4NQQ - chains A and B; structure by X-ray diffraction, 3.20 A resolution.

# Chain A (and B)
Molecule: Cadherin-3
Organism: Mus musculus
Notes: fragment: extracellular domains EC1-EC2; chain B of this document is another copy of the same molecule, construct and numbering; everything in this record applies to it too
Reference sequence: P10287 (CADH3_MOUSE); residues 1-213 here correspond to UniProt positions 100-312 (UniProt number = residue number + 99)
Sequence (213 residues; each row starts with the number of its first residue):
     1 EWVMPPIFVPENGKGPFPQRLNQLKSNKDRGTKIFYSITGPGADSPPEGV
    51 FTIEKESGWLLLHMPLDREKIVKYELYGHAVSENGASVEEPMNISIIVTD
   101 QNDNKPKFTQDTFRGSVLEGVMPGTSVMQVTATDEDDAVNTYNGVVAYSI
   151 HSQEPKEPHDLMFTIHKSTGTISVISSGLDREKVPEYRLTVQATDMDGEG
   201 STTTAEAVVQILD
Curated features (UniProtKB/Swiss-Prot):
  - glycosylation: Asn93 (N-linked (GlcNAc...) asparagine)
Ion coordination: Ca2+ site 1: Glu11, Asp67, Glu69, Asp103; Ca2+ site 2: Glu11, Glu69, Asp100, Gln101, Asp103, Asp136; Cu ion near His63 (its only coordinating residue here); Ca2+ site 3: Asn102, Asn104, Asp134, Asp136, Asn143, Asp195

# How chain A and chain B interact
Contacting residue pairs (34):
  Glu1(A) - Trp2(B)
  Glu1(A) - Lys25(B)
  Glu1(A) - Ser26(B)
  Glu1(A) - Asn27(B)  hydrogen bond (backbone-backbone)
  Glu1(A) - Glu89(B)  hydrogen bond (backbone-side chain)
  Trp2(A) - Leu24(B)  hydrophobic
  Trp2(A) - Lys25(B)
  Trp2(A) - Tyr36(B)  hydrophobic
  Trp2(A) - Gly78(B)
  Trp2(A) - His79(B)
  Trp2(A) - Ala80(B)  hydrophobic
  Trp2(A) - Glu89(B)
  Trp2(A) - Glu90(B)  hydrogen bond (side chain-backbone)
  Trp2(A) - Met92(B)  hydrophobic
  Val3(A) - Lys25(B)  hydrogen bond (backbone-backbone)
  Val3(A) - Asn27(B)
  Pro5(A) - Gln23(B)
  Pro5(A) - Lys25(B)
  Asn22(A) - Asn22(B)
  Gln23(A) - Pro5(B)
  Leu24(A) - Trp2(B)  hydrophobic
  Lys25(A) - Trp2(B)
  Lys25(A) - Val3(B)  hydrogen bond (backbone-backbone)
  Lys25(A) - Pro5(B)
  Lys25(A) - Pro6(B)
  Ser26(A) - Glu1(B)
  Asn27(A) - Glu1(B)  hydrogen bond (backbone-backbone)
  Asn27(A) - Val3(B)
  Gly78(A) - Trp2(B)
  Ala80(A) - Trp2(B)  hydrophobic
  Glu89(A) - Glu1(B)  hydrogen bond (side chain-backbone)
  Glu89(A) - Trp2(B)
  Glu90(A) - Trp2(B)  hydrogen bond (backbone-side chain)
  Met92(A) - Trp2(B)
Other interface residues (no listed pair), chain A (20 interface residues in all): Met4, Pro6, Lys28, Tyr36, His79
Other interface residues (no listed pair), chain B (20 interface residues in all): Met4, Pro91
Interface features reported in the paper:
  - interface residues, chain A: Trp2(A)

# In short
Chain A and chain B each contribute 20 residues to their interface, with 8 hydrogen bonds. Polar contacts
include Glu1(A)-Glu89(B), Trp2(A)-Glu90(B) and Glu1(A)-Asn27(B). The Ca2+ site 1 is built by Glu11(A),
Asp67(A), Glu69(A) and Asp103(A). Glu11(A), Glu69(A), Asp100(A), Gln101(A), Asp103(A) and Asp136(A) form the
Ca2+ site 2. The paper reports the interface residue Trp2(A).
Chain A and chain B are both Cadherin-3 (Mus musculus); the structure, Crystal structure of mouse P-cadherin
extracellular domains EC1-EC2, was determined by X-ray diffraction together with 4NUM, 4NUP and 4NUQ from the
same study.
